6M2U - chains A and B; structure by X-ray diffraction, 1.71 A resolution.

[Chain A (and B)]
Name: Benzoate-coenzyme A ligase
Source organism: Rhodopseudomonas palustris
Notes: chain B of this document is another copy of the same molecule, construct and numbering; everything in this record applies to it too
UniProtKB: Q93TK0 (Q93TK0_RHOPL); residues 6-523 here correspond to UniProt positions 5-522 (UniProt number = residue number - 1)
Amino-acid sequence (518 residues; each row starts with the number of its first residue):
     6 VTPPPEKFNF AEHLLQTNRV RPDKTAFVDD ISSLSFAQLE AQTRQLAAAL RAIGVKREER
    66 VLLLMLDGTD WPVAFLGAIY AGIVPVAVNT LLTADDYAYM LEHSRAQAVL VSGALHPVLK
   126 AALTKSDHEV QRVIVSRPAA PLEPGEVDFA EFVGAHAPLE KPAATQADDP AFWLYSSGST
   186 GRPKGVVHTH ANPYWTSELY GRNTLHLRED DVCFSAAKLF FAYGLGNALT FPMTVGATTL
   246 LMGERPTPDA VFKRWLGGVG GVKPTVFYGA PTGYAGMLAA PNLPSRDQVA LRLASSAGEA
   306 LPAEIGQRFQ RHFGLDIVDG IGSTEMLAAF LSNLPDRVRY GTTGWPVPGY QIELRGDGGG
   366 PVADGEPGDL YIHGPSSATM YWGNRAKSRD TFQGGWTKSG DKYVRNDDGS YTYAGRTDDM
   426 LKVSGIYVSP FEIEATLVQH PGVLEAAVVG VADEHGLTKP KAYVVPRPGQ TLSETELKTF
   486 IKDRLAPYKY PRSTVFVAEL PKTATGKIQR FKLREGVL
Sequence notes: engineered mutation Ala83 (Thr82 in Q93TK0), Ala333 (His332 in Q93TK0), Ala334 (Ile333 in Q93TK0), Asp341 (Gly340 in Q93TK0)
Ligand contacts: adenosine monophosphate / 2-chloranyl-1,3-thiazole-5-carboxylic acid: Ser181, Ala227, Tyr228, Ala302, Gly303, Glu304, Ala305, Asp324, Gly325, Ile326, Gly327, Ser328, Thr329, Glu330, Leu332, Ala333, Ala334, Thr348, Ser404, Asp406, Tyr408, Tyr418, Arg421, Lys427, Tyr432
From the paper describing this entry:
  - mutagenesis - H333A/I334A: increased catalytic activity on carboxylic acids
  - binding site for adenosine monophosphate: Gly303, Asp324, Ser328, Thr329, Asp406, Arg421, Lys427
  - binding site for 2-chloranyl-1,3-thiazole-5-carboxylic acid: Lys427

[Chain A / chain B interface]
Pairs across the interface - 62 pairs, chain A then chain B:
  Asp100(A) - Asp100(B)
  Asp100(A) - Lys130(B)  salt bridge
  Ala103(A) - Arg187(B)
  Tyr104(A) - Asp132(B)
  Glu107(A) - Arg187(B)  salt bridge
  Pro122(A) - Ala440(B)
  Pro122(A) - Val443(B)
  Pro122(A) - Gln444(B)
  Val123(A) - Gln444(B)
  Lys125(A) - Ala440(B)
  Lys125(A) - Val443(B)
  Ala126(A) - Ala440(B)  hydrophobic
  Ala126(A) - Gln444(B)
  Thr129(A) - Thr185(B)
  Thr129(A) - Gly186(B)  hydrogen bond (backbone-backbone)
  Thr129(A) - Phe436(B)
  Thr129(A) - Glu437(B)
  Lys130(A) - Asp100(B)
  Lys130(A) - Gly186(B)
  Lys130(A) - Arg187(B)  hydrogen bond (backbone-backbone)
  Ser131(A) - Gly186(B)
  Asp132(A) - Tyr104(B)
  Asp132(A) - Gly186(B)
  Asp132(A) - Arg187(B)  hydrogen bond (side chain-backbone)
  Ala144(A) - Leu449(B)
  Ala144(A) - Arg472(B)  hydrogen bond (backbone-side chain)
  Ala145(A) - Leu449(B)
  Pro146(A) - Glu450(B)
  Pro146(A) - Lys507(B)
  Pro149(A) - Thr510(B)
  Pro149(A) - Gly511(B)
  Pro149(A) - Lys512(B)
  Thr185(A) - Thr129(B)
  Gly186(A) - Thr129(B)  hydrogen bond (backbone-backbone)
  Gly186(A) - Lys130(B)
  Gly186(A) - Ser131(B)
  Gly186(A) - Asp132(B)
  Arg187(A) - Ala103(B)
  Arg187(A) - Glu107(B)  salt bridge
  Arg187(A) - Lys130(B)
  Arg187(A) - Asp132(B)  hydrogen bond (backbone-side chain)
  Phe436(A) - Thr129(B)
  Glu437(A) - Thr129(B)
  Ala440(A) - Ala126(B)  hydrophobic
  Val443(A) - Pro122(B)
  Val443(A) - Lys125(B)
  Gln444(A) - Pro122(B)
  Gln444(A) - Val123(B)
  Gln444(A) - Ala126(B)
  Leu449(A) - Ala144(B)
  Leu449(A) - Ala145(B)
  Glu450(A) - Pro146(B)
  Arg472(A) - Ala144(B)  hydrogen bond (side chain-backbone)
  Asp488(A) - Asp488(B)
  Arg489(A) - Asp488(B)  salt bridge
  Lys507(A) - Pro146(B)
  Thr510(A) - Leu147(B)
  Thr510(A) - Glu148(B)
  Thr510(A) - Pro149(B)
  Gly511(A) - Leu147(B)
  Gly511(A) - Pro149(B)
  Lys512(A) - Pro149(B)
Interface residues without a listed pair, chain A (37 interface residues in all): Ala99, Asp101, Ser184, Glu439
Interface residues without a listed pair, chain B (39 interface residues in all): Ala99, Ser184, Asn389, Lys487, Arg489

[Summary]
37 residues of chain A and 39 residues of chain B are in contact, with 7 hydrogen bonds and 4 salt bridges.
Polar pairs include Asp100(A)-Lys130(B), Glu107(A)-Arg187(B) and Arg489(A)-Asp488(B). From the paper: a
binding site for adenosine monophosphate at Gly303(A), Asp324(A) and Ser328(A) among others; H333A/I334A of
chain A increase catalytic activity on carboxylic acids.
Both chains are Benzoate-coenzyme A ligase (Rhodopseudomonas palustris). Entry 6M2U (The crystal structure of
benzoate coenzyme A ligase double mutant (H333A/I334A) in complex with
2-chloro-1,3-thiazole-5-carboxylate-AMP) was determined by X-ray diffraction, deposited together with 6M2O.
